Entry 1UWQ (X-ray diffraction, 2.02 A resolution); this record covers chains A and B.

[Chain A (and B)]
Molecule: Beta-galactosidase
Organism: Sulfolobus solfataricus
Notes: EC 3.2.1.23; chain B of this document is another copy of the same molecule, construct and numbering; everything in this record applies to it too
UniProt: P22498 (BGAM_SULSO); numbering as in UniProt (aligned over 1-489)
Amino-acid sequence (489 residues; numbered 1 to 489; the number before each row is that of its first residue):
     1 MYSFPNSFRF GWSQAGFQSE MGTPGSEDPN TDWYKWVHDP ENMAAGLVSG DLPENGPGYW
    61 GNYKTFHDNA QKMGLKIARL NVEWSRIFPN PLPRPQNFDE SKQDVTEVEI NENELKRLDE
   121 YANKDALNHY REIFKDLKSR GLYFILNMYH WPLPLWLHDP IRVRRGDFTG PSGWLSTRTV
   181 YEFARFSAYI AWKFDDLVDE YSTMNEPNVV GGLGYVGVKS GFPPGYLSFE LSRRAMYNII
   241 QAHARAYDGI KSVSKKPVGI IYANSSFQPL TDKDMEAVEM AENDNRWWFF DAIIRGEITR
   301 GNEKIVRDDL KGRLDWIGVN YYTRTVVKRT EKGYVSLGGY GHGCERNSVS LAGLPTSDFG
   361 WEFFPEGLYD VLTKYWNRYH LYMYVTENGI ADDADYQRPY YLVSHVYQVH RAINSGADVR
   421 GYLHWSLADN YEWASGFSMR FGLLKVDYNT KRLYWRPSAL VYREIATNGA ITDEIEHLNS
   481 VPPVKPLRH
Disordered / not traced: 301-302 (chain B: 96-97, 301-302)
UniProt features mapped onto this chain:
  - active site: Glu-206 (Proton donor), Glu-387 (Nucleophile)
  - site (Not N6-methylated): Lys-76, Lys-102, Lys-124, Lys-138
  - modified residue (N6-methyllysine): Lys-116, Lys-135, Lys-273, Lys-311, Lys-332

[How chain A and chain B interact]
Residue-residue contacts (2):
  Glu-345(A) / Lys-485(B)  salt bridge
  His-489(A) / His-489(B)

[In short]
Chain A and chain B each contribute 2 residues to their interface, with 1 salt bridge. Its one salt-bridged
contact is Glu-345(A)/Lys-485(B). From UniProt: active-site residues Glu-206(A) and Glu-387(A) on chain A.
Chain A and chain B are both Beta-galactosidase (Sulfolobus solfataricus); the structure, Structure of
beta-glycosidase from Sulfolobus solfataricus, was determined by X-ray diffraction together with 1UWR, 1UWS,
1UWT and 1UWU from the same study.
